Entry 5YCV (X-ray diffraction, 1.85 A resolution); this record covers chains A and B of the 4 polymer chains in the assembly.

== Chain A (and B) ==
Protein: Enoyl-[acyl-carrier-protein] reductase [NADH] FabI
From: Bacillus cereus (strain ATCC 14579 / DSM 31 / JCM 2152 / NBRC 15305 / NCIMB 9373 / NRRL B-3711)
Notes: EC 1.3.1.9; chain B of this document is another copy of the same molecule, construct and numbering; everything in this record applies to it too
UniProt: Q81GI3 (FABI_BACCR); residue numbers follow UniProt; this construct covers 1-256
Chain sequence (258 residues; row label = number of the first residue in the row; numbers below 1 keep their minus sign (Gly-1 is residue -1)):
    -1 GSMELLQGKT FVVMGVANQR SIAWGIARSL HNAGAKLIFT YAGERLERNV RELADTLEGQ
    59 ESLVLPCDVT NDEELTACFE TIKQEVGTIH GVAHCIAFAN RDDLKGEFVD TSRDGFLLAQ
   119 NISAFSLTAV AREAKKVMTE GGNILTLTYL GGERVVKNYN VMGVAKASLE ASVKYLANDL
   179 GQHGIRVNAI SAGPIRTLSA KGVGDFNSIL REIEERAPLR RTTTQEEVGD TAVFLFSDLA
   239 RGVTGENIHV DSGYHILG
Disordered / not traced: -1 to 0 (chain B: -1 to 0, 196-203)
Construct notes: expression tag (-1 to 0)
Curated features (UniProtKB/Swiss-Prot):
  - active site (Proton acceptor): Tyr147, Tyr157
  - binding site (NAD(+)): Gly13, Ser19, Ile20, Asp66, Val67, Ile94, Lys164, Ile193 to Ser197
  - binding site (substrate): Ala97
  - site: Asn205 (Involved in acyl-ACP binding)

== Chain A / chain B interface ==
Residue-residue contacts - 19 pairs, chain A then chain B:
  Leu148(A) with Gly256(B)
  Arg152(A) with Arg152(B); His253(B); Ile254(B); Leu255(B), hydrogen bond (side chain-backbone); Gly256(B)
  Val153(A) with Ile254(B), hydrogen bond (backbone-backbone); Leu255(B); Gly256(B), hydrogen bond (backbone-backbone)
  Tyr252(A) with Gly256(B)
  His253(A) with Arg152(B)
  Ile254(A) with Arg152(B); Val153(B), hydrogen bond (backbone-backbone)
  Leu255(A) with Arg152(B), hydrogen bond (backbone-side chain); Val153(B)
  Gly256(A) with Leu148(B); Arg152(B); Val153(B), hydrogen bond (backbone-backbone); Tyr252(B)
Interface residues without a listed pair, chain A (9 interface residues in all): Val154
Interface residues without a listed pair, chain B (9 interface residues in all): Val154

== Overview ==
Chain A and chain B each contribute 9 residues to their interface; the contacts include 6 hydrogen bonds.
Polar pairs include Arg152(A)-Leu255(B), Val153(A)-Ile254(B) and Val153(A)-Gly256(B). From UniProt:
active-site residues Tyr147(A) and Tyr157(A), 12 NAD+-binding residues and substrate-binding residue Ala97(A)
on chain A.
Both chains are Enoyl-[acyl-carrier-protein] reductase [NADH] FabI (Bacillus cereus (strain ATCC 14579 / DSM
31 / JCM 2152 / NBRC 15305 / NCIMB 9373 / NRRL B-3711)). Entry 5YCV (X-Ray Structure of Enoyl-Acyl Carrier
Protein Reductase from Bacillus Anthracis (Apo form)) was determined by X-ray diffraction, deposited together
with 5YCR, 5YCS and 5YCX.
